1ZRD - chains W and A of the 6 polymer chains in the assembly; structure by X-ray diffraction, 2.80 A resolution.

[Chain W]
Molecule: 17-nt DNA strand
Sequence (17 nucleotides; each row starts with the number of its first residue; note: 1 number in that range is skipped by the numbering (no residue carries it; nothing is unmodelled there); numbers below 1 keep their minus sign (DA-8 is residue -8)):
    -8 ATTTCGAA
     1 AAATGAGAT

[Chain A]
Protein: Catabolite gene activator
From: Escherichia coli
Reference sequence: P0ACJ8 (CRP_ECOLI); residues 1-209 here correspond to UniProt positions 2-210 (UniProt number = residue number + 1)
Amino-acid sequence (209 residues; numbered 1 to 209; the number before each row is that of its first residue):
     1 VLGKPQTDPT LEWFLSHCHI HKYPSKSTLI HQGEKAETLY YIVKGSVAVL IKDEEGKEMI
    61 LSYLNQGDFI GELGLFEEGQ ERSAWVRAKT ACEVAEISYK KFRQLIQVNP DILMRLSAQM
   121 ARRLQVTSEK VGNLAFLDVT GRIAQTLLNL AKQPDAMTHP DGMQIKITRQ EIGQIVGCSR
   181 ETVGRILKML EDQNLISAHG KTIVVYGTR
Disordered / not traced: 1-7, 208-209
Ligand contacts: adenosine-3',5'-cyclic-monophosphate (CMP): Ile30, Ala36, Val49, Leu61, Ser62, Leu64, Ile70, Gly71, Glu72, Leu73, Gly74, Glu81, Arg82, Ser83, Ala84, Val86, Tyr99, Arg123, Thr127
What the authors report for this chain:
  - binding site for the 17-nt DNA strand (chain W): Arg180, Arg185
  - binding site for the 21-nt DNA strand: Glu181, Arg185
  - binding site for the 17-nt DNA strand: Arg180
  - binding site for the 21-nt DNA strand: Glu181

[How chain W and chain A interact]
Contacting residue pairs (11; chain W residue first):
  DA3(W) with Thr168(A), phosphate contact; Gln170(A), phosphate contact
  DT4(W) with Thr168(A), phosphate contact; Arg169(A), salt bridge to the phosphate; Gln170(A), hydrogen bond to the phosphate; Arg180(A), base contact
  DG5(W) with Arg169(A), salt bridge to the phosphate; Arg180(A), hydrogen bond to the base; Gly184(A), phosphate contact
  DG7(W) with Arg185(A), hydrogen bond to the base
  DA8(W) with Arg185(A), base contact
Other interface residues (no listed pair), chain W (6 interface residues in all): DA6
Other interface residues (no listed pair), chain A (7 interface residues in all): Glu181

[Summary]
6 residues of chain W and 7 residues of chain A are in contact; the contacts include 3 hydrogen bonds and 2
salt bridges. Polar contacts include DG5(W)-Arg180(A), DG7(W)-Arg185(A) and DT4(W)-Gln170(A). From the paper:
a binding site for the 17-nt DNA strand (chain W) at Arg180(A) and Arg185(A); a binding site for the 21-nt DNA
strand at Glu181(A) and Arg185(A).
Chain W is a 17-nt DNA strand and chain A is Catabolite gene activator (Escherichia coli); the structure, 4
crystal structures of CAP-DNA with all base-pair substitutions at position 6, CAP-[6A;17T]ICAP38 DNA, was
determined by X-ray diffraction together with 1ZRC, 1ZRE and 1ZRF from the same study.
